PDB entry 7DQ5 | X-ray diffraction, 2.45 A resolution | chains A and B

== Chain A (and B) ==
Protein: Putative ATP-dependent b-aminoacyl-ACP synthetase
From: Embleya scabrispora
Notes: chain B of this document is another copy of the same molecule, construct and numbering; everything in this record applies to it too
UniProt: A0A0F7R6G7 (A0A0F7R6G7_9ACTN); residues 1-533 here = UniProt positions 1-533
Amino-acid sequence (549 residues; numbered -15 to 533; the number before each row is that of its first residue; numbers below 1 keep their minus sign (Met-15 is residue -15)):
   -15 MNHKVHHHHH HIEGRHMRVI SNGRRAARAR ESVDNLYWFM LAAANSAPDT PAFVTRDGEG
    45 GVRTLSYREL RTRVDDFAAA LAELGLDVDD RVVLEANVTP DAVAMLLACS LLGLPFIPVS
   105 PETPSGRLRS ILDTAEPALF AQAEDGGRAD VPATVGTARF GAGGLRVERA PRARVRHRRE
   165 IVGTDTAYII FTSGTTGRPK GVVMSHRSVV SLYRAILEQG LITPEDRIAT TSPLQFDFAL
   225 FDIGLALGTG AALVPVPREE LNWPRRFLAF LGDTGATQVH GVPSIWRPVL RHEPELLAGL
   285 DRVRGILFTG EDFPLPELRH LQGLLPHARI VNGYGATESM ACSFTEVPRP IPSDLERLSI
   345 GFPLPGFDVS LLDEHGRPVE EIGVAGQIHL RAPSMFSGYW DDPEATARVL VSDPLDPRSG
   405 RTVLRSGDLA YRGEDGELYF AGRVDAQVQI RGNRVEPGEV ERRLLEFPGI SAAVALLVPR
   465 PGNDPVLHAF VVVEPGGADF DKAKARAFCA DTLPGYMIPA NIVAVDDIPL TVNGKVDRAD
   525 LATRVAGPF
Disordered / not traced: -15 to 8, 41-44, 177-182, 431-436, 462-468, 478-484, 529-533 (chain B: -15 to 8, 41-45, 431-457, 462-471, 475-511, 529-533)
Construct notes: initiating methionine (-15); expression tag (-14 to 0)
Bound ions: Ca2+ site 1: Asp73 (shared with Leu399(B) of chain B); Ca2+ site 2: Leu399 (shared with Asp73(B) of chain B)
Ligand contacts: 8PZ ([(2R,3S,4R,5R)-5-(6-aminopurin-9-yl)-3,4-bis(oxidanyl)oxolan-2-yl]methyl N-[(3S)-3-azanyl-3-phenyl-propanoyl]sulfamate): Phe220, Asp221, Phe222, Phe225, Phe292, Thr293, Gly294, Glu295, Asp296, Asn316, Gly317, Tyr318, Gly319, Ala320, Thr321, Glu322, Met324, Ala325, Phe328, Asp412, Phe424, Arg427, Lys519

== Chain A / chain B interface ==
Pairs across the interface (72):
  Arg14(A) with Pro349(B)
  Ser16(A) with Glu202(B); Pro349(B)
  Val17(A) with Gly350(B)
  Asp73(A) with Leu399(B); Asp400(B)
  Thr118(A) with Arg402(B), hydrogen bond (backbone-side chain)
  Glu120(A) with Arg402(B), salt bridge
  His161(A) with Pro362(B); Glu364(B), salt bridge; Leu399(B)
  Arg162(A) with Asp352(B), salt bridge; Arg375(B)
  Arg163(A) with Asp352(B), hydrogen bond (backbone-side chain); Glu364(B), salt bridge; Arg416(B)
  Glu164(A) with Pro349(B); Gly350(B); Phe351(B); Asp352(B), hydrogen bond (backbone-side chain)
  Val166(A) with Gly350(B); Phe351(B); Asp352(B); Arg375(B); Arg405(B)
  Thr168(A) with Arg405(B), hydrogen bond
  Asp169(A) with Arg405(B), salt bridge
  Val187(A) with Ser403(B)
  Arg191(A) with Arg191(B); Pro377(B), hydrogen bond (side chain-backbone)
  Glu202(A) with Ser16(B)
  Pro349(A) with Arg14(B); Val17(B); Glu164(B)
  Gly350(A) with Val17(B); Glu164(B), hydrogen bond (backbone-side chain); Ile165(B); Val166(B)
  Phe351(A) with Glu164(B); Val166(B)
  Asp352(A) with Arg162(B), salt bridge; Arg163(B), hydrogen bond (side chain-backbone); Glu164(B), hydrogen bond (side chain-backbone); Val166(B)
  Pro362(A) with His161(B)
  Glu364(A) with His161(B), salt bridge; Arg163(B), salt bridge
  Arg375(A) with Arg162(B)
  Ala376(A) with Thr168(B)
  Pro377(A) with Arg191(B), hydrogen bond (backbone-side chain)
  Ser381(A) with Gly404(B)
  Trp384(A) with Arg402(B); Ser403(B)
  Asp385(A) with Arg402(B), salt bridge
  Leu399(A) with Asp73(B); His161(B); Arg162(B)
  Asp400(A) with Asp73(B)
  Arg402(A) with Thr118(B); Glu120(B), salt bridge; Tyr383(B); Trp384(B); Asp385(B), salt bridge
  Ser403(A) with Val187(B); Gly382(B); Trp384(B)
  Gly404(A) with Ser381(B)
  Arg405(A) with Val166(B); Thr168(B), hydrogen bond; Asp169(B), salt bridge; Thr170(B)
  Arg416(A) with Arg163(B)
Interface residues without a listed pair, chain A (42 interface residues in all): Arg75, Val159, Arg160, Ile165, Thr170, Gly382, Tyr383
Interface residues without a listed pair, chain B (43 interface residues in all): Arg75, Arg160, Ser354, Ala376, Asp397

== Overview ==
42 residues of chain A and 43 residues of chain B are in contact; the contacts include 10 hydrogen bonds and
12 salt bridges. Polar contacts include Glu120(A)-Arg402(B), His161(A)-Glu364(B) and Arg162(A)-Asp352(B).
Chain A binds compound 8PZ.
Both chains are Putative ATP-dependent b-aminoacyl-ACP synthetase (Embleya scabrispora). Entry 7DQ5 (Crystal
structure of HitB in complex with (S)-beta-phenylalanine sulfamoyladenosine) was determined by X-ray
diffraction together with 7DQ6 from the same study.
